Entry 2A3H (X-ray diffraction, 2.00 A resolution); this record covers chain A.

# Chain A
Molecule: Endoglucanase
Source organism: Bacillus agaradhaerens
Notes: EC 3.2.1.4; fragment: catalytic core
UniProtKB: O85465 (GUN5_BACAG); residues 4-303 here correspond to UniProt positions 30-329 (UniProt number = residue number + 26)
Chain sequence (300 residues; numbered 4 to 303; the number before each row is that of its first residue):
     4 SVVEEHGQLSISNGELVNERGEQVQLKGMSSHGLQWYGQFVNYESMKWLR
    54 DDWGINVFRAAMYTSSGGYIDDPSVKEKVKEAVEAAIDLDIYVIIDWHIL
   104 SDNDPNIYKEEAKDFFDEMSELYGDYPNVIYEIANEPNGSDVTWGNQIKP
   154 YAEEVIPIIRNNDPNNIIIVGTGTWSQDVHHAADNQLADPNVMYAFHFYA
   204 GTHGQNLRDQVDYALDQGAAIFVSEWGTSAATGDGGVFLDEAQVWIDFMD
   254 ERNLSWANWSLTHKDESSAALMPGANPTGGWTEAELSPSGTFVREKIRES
Swiss-Prot annotation at these positions:
  - active site: Glu-139 (Proton donor), Glu-228 (Nucleophile)
  - binding site (substrate): His-35, Trp-39, Tyr-40, Tyr-66, His-101, Tyr-202, Ala-234, Thr-235, Trp-262, Lys-267 to Glu-269

# Overview
Curated annotation (UniProt) lists active-site residues Glu-139 and Glu-228 and 12 substrate-binding residues.
Chain A is Endoglucanase (Bacillus agaradhaerens); the structure, Cellobiose complex of the endoglucanase
CEL5A from bacillus agaradherans at 2.0 A resolution, was determined by X-ray diffraction (same publication as
1A3H).
